6PIF - chains C and D of the 11 polymer chains in the assembly; structure by electron microscopy, 3.40 A resolution.

[Chain C (and D)]
Molecule: Cas7, type I-F CRISPR-associated protein
From: Vibrio cholerae
Notes: chain D of this document is another copy of the same molecule, construct and numbering; everything in this record applies to it too
Amino-acid sequence (350 residues; numbered 2 to 352; 1 number in that range is skipped by the numbering (no residue carries it; nothing is unmodelled there); the number before each row is that of its first residue):
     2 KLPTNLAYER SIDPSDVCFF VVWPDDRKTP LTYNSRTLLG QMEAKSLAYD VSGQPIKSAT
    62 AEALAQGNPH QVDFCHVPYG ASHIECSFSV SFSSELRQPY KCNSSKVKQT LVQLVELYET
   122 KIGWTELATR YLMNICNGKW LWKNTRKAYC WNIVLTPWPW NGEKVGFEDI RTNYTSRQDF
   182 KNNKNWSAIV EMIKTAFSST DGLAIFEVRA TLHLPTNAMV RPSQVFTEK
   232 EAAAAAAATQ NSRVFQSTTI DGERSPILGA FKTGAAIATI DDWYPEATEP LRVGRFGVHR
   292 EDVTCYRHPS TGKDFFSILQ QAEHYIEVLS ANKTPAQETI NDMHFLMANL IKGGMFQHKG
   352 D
Disordered / not traced: 232-240, 350-352

[Chain C / chain D interface]
Residue-residue contacts - 81 pairs, chain C then chain D:
  Arg-37(C) with Asp-17(D), salt bridge; Ile-258(D)
  Thr-38(C) with Phe-227(D); Glu-229(D), hydrogen bond
  Leu-39(C) with Phe-262(D), hydrophobic
  Leu-40(C) with Phe-227(D), hydrophobic; Arg-291(D)
  Gln-42(C) with Gly-285(D); Val-289(D)
  Met-43(C) with Phe-287(D)
  Glu-44(C) with Gly-285(D); Arg-286(D); Lys-343(D), salt bridge
  Lys-46(C) with Phe-307(D); His-349(D)
  Ser-47(C) with His-349(D)
  Ala-49(C) with Pro-300(D), hydrophobic
  Tyr-50(C) with Pro-300(D); Asp-305(D), hydrogen bond; Phe-307(D), hydrophobic; Ser-308(D), hydrogen bond; His-349(D)
  Asp-51(C) with His-349(D), hydrogen bond (backbone-side chain)
  Val-52(C) with His-349(D)
  Gln-55(C) with Pro-300(D)
  Ala-60(C) with His-299(D)
  Thr-61(C) with His-299(D)
  Ala-62(C) with Thr-295(D); Cys-296(D), hydrogen bond (backbone-backbone); His-299(D)
  Glu-63(C) with Val-294(D)
  Leu-65(C) with Val-289(D); His-299(D)
  Ala-66(C) with Val-289(D), hydrophobic; Val-294(D)
  Gln-67(C) with Val-294(D)
  Pro-70(C) with Phe-227(D), hydrophobic; Glu-229(D)
  His-71(C) with Glu-229(D)
  Phe-75(C) with Asp-17(D); Ala-261(D), hydrophobic; Phe-262(D), hydrophobic
  His-77(C) with Asp-17(D), salt bridge; Thr-249(D)
  Tyr-80(C) with Cys-19(D), hydrophobic; Phe-21(D), hydrophobic
  Lys-144(C) with Glu-10(D), salt bridge; Tyr-101(D), hydrogen bond
  Arg-147(C) with Ser-94(D), hydrogen bond; Ser-95(D); Glu-96(D), salt bridge; Asp-202(D); Gly-203(D), hydrogen bond (side chain-backbone)
  Lys-148(C) with Arg-11(D); Asp-14(D), salt bridge; Ser-92(D); Ser-94(D); Glu-96(D), salt bridge; Leu-204(D)
  Tyr-150(C) with Trp-159(D), hydrophobic; Ile-206(D); Glu-208(D), hydrogen bond
  Arg-172(C) with Leu-204(D)
  Pro-216(C) with Ser-90(D); Ile-206(D), hydrophobic; Glu-208(D)
  Thr-217(C) with Ser-16(D); Ser-90(D), hydrogen bond (backbone-side chain); Glu-208(D), hydrogen bond
  Asn-218(C) with Ser-16(D), hydrogen bond; Asp-17(D); Cys-19(D)
  Met-220(C) with Arg-11(D); Asp-14(D); Pro-15(D)
  Arg-222(C) with Glu-10(D), salt bridge
  Gln-241(C) with Glu-229(D), hydrogen bond
  Glu-292(C) with Tyr-101(D); Lys-102(D); Cys-103(D)
  Val-294(C) with Asn-104(D)
Also at the interface, not in a pair above, chain C (45 interface residues in all): Ala-45, Gln-72, Val-73, Ala-149, Asp-293, Thr-295
Also at the interface, not in a pair above, chain D (52 interface residues in all): Ser-88, Lys-109, Arg-210, Thr-228, Gln-247, Ile-251, Arg-283, Ser-301

[In short]
Chain C and chain D form an interface of 45 and 52 residues respectively, with 13 hydrogen bonds and 8 salt
bridges. Polar contacts include Arg-37(C)/Asp-17(D), Glu-44(C)/Lys-343(D) and His-77(C)/Asp-17(D).
Both chains are Cas7, type I-F CRISPR-associated protein (Vibrio cholerae). Entry 6PIF (V. cholerae
TniQ-Cascade complex, open conformation) was determined by electron microscopy, deposited together with 6PIG
and 6PIJ.
